3GV2 - chains A and B of the 6 polymer chains in the assembly; structure by X-ray diffraction, 7.00 A resolution (low resolution: residue-level contacts below are approximate; hydrogen-bond / salt-bridge calls are withheld).

[Chain A (and B)]
Molecule: Capsid protein p24, Carbon dioxide-concentrating mechanism protein CcmK homolog 4
From: Human immunodeficiency virus type 1 group M subtype B (isolate NY5)
Notes: fragment: of Capsid protein p24, of CCMK; chain B of this document is another copy of the same molecule, construct and numbering; everything in this record applies to it too
UniProtKB: chimeric construct of P12493, P73407: residues 1-219 from P12493 (GAG_HV1N5) positions 133-351 (UniProt number = residue number + 132); residues 229-338 from P73407 positions 1-110 (UniProt number = residue number - 228)
Amino-acid sequence (342 residues; each row starts with the number of its first residue):
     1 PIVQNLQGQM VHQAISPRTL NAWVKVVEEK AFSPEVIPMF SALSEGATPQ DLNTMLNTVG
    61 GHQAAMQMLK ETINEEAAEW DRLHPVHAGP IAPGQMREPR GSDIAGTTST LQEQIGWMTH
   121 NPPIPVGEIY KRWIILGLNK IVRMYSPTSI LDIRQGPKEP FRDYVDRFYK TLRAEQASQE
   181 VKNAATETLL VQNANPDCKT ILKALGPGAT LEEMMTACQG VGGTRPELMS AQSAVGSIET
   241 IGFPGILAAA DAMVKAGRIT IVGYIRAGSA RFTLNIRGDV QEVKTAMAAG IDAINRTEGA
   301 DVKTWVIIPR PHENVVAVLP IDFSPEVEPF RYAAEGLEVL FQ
Unresolved in the structure: 220-342
Construct notes: engineered mutation Ala184 (Trp316 in P12493), Ala185 (Met317 in P12493); linker (220-228); conflict Tyr332 (Glu104 in P73407), Glu338 (Asn110 in P73407); expression tag (339-342)
Swiss-Prot annotation at these positions:
  - region: Asn57 to Gln95 (Interaction with human PPIA/CYPA and NUP153), Pro85 to Pro93 (PPIA/CYPA-binding loop)
  - modified residue: Ser16 (Phosphoserine)

[Chain A / chain B interface]
Chain A side of the interface, 1 residues: Gln63
Chain B side of the interface, 1 residues: Asp166

[Summary]
Chain A and chain B each contribute 1 residues to their interface.
Chain A and chain B are both Capsid protein p24, Carbon dioxide-concentrating mechanism protein CcmK homolog 4
(Human immunodeficiency virus type 1 group M subtype B (isolate NY5)); the structure, X-ray Structure of
Hexameric HIV-1 CA, was determined by X-ray diffraction together with 3H47 and 3H4E from the same study.
